7YP9 - chains D and E of the 8 polymer chains in the assembly; structure by electron microscopy, 3.58 A resolution.

== Chain D ==
Protein: DNA-directed RNA polymerase subunit beta'
Source organism: Escherichia coli K-12
Notes: EC 2.7.7.6
UniProtKB: P0A8T7 (RPOC_ECOLI); residues 1-1407 here = UniProt positions 1-1407
Amino-acid sequence (1416 residues; numbered 1 to 1416; the number before each row is that of its first residue):
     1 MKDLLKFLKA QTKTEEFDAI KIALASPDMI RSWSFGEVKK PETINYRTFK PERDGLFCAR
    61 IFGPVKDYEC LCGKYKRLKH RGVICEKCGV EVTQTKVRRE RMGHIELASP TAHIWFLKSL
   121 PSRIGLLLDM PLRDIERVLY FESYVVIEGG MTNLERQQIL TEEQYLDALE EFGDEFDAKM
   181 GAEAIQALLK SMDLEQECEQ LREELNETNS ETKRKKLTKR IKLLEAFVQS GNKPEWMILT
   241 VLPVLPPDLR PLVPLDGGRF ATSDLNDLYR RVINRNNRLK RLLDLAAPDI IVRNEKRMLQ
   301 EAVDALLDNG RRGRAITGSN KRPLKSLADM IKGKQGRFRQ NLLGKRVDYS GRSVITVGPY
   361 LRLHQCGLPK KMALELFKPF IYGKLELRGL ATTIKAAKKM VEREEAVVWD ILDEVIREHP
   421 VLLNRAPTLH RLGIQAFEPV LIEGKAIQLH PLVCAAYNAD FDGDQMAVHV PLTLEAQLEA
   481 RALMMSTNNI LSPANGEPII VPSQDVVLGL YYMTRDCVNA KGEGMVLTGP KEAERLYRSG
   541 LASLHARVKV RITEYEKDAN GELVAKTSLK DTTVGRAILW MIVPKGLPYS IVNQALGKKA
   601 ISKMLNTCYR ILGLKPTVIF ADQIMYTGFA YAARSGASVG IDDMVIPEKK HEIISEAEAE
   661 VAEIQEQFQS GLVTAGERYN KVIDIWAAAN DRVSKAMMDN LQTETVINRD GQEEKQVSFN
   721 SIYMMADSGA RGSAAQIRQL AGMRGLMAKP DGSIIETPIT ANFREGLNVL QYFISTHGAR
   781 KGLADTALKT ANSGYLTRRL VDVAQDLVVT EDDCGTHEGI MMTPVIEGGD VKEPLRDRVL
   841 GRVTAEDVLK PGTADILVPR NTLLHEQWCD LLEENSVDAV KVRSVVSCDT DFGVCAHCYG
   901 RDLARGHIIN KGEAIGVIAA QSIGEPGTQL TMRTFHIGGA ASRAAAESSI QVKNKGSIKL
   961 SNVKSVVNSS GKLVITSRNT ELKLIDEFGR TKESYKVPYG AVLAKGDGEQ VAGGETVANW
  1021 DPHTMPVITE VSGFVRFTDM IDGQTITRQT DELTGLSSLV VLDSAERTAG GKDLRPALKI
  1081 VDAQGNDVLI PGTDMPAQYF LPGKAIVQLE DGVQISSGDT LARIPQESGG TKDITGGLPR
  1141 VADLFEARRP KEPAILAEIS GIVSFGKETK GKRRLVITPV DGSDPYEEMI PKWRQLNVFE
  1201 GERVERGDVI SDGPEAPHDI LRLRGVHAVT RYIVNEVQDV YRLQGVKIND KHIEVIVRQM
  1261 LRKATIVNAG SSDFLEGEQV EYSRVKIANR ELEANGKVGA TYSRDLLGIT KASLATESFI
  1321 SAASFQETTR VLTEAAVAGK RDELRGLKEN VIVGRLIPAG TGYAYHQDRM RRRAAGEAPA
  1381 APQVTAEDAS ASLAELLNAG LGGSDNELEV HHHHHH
Unresolved in the structure: 1-16, 148-156, 255-261, 557-563, 851-855, 933-947, 1051-1056, 1082-1095, 1127-1135, 1374-1416
Sequence notes: expression tag (1408-1416)
Ion coordination: Zn2+ site 1: Cys-70, Cys-88; Zn2+ site 2: Cys-814, Cys-888, Cys-898
Residues lining bound ligands: Mg2+ (MG): Asp-460, Asp-462, Asp-464
Curated features (UniProtKB/Swiss-Prot):
  - binding site (Zn(2+)): Cys-70, Cys-72, Cys-85, Cys-88, Cys-814, Cys-888, Cys-895, Cys-898
  - binding site (Mg(2+)): Asp-460, Asp-462, Asp-464
  - modified residue: Lys-983 (N6-acetyllysine)
  - mutagenesis: Gln-504 (Q504P: Resistant to antibiotics salinamide A and B), Asn-690 (N690D: Resistant to antibiotics salinamide A and B), Met-697 (M697V: Resistant to antibiotics salinamide A and B), Ala-735 (A735T: Resistant to antibiotics salinamide A and B), Arg-738 (R738C/H/P/S: Resistant to antibiotics salinamide A and B), Ala-748 (A748E: Resistant to antibiotics salinamide A and B), Pro-758 (P758S/T: Resistant to antibiotics salinamide A and B), Phe-763 (F763C: Resistant to antibiotics salinamide A and B), Ser-775 (S775A: Resistant to antibiotics salinamide A and B), Ala-779 (A779T/V: Resistant to antibiotics salinamide A and B), Arg-780 (R780C: Resistant to antibiotics salinamide A and B), Gly-782 (G782A/C: Resistant to antibiotics salinamide A and B), 1 further mutagenesis entry in UniProt
What the authors report for this chain:
  - binding site for the 31-nt DNA strand: Arg-271

== Chain E ==
Protein: DNA-directed RNA polymerase subunit omega
Source organism: Escherichia coli K-12
Notes: EC 2.7.7.6
UniProtKB: P0A800 (RPOZ_ECOLI); residue numbers follow UniProt; this construct covers 1-91
Amino-acid sequence (91 residues; each row starts with the number of its first residue):
     1 MARVTVQDAV EKIGNRFDLV LVAARRARQM QVGGKDPLVP EENDKTTVIA LREIEEGLIN
    61 NQILDVRERQ EQQEQEAAEL QAVTAIAEGR R
Unresolved in the structure: 1-2, 75-91

== How chain D and chain E interact ==
Pairs across the interface (49; chain D residue first):
  His-364(D) with Val-4(E)
  Glu-414(D) with Lys-45(E)
  Val-415(D) with Lys-45(E)
  Arg-417(D) with Asn-43(E), hydrogen bond
  Glu-418(D) with Asp-44(E); Val-48(E)
  His-419(D) with Lys-45(E)
  Glu-438(D) with Arg-3(E)
  Thr-473(D) with Arg-28(E), hydrogen bond
  Leu-474(D) with Ala-27(E), hydrophobic; Arg-28(E); Gln-31(E); Thr-46(E); Thr-47(E)
  Glu-475(D) with Val-20(E); Ala-24(E); Arg-28(E), salt bridge
  Gln-477(D) with Thr-47(E), hydrogen bond
  Leu-478(D) with Ala-23(E), hydrophobic; Thr-47(E); Leu-51(E), hydrophobic
  Glu-479(D) with Val-20(E)
  Arg-481(D) with Arg-3(E), hydrogen bond (side chain-backbone); Val-6(E); Thr-47(E); Leu-51(E)
  Ala-482(D) with Arg-16(E), hydrogen bond (backbone-side chain); Leu-19(E), hydrophobic
  Leu-483(D) with Arg-16(E); Phe-17(E), hydrophobic
  Thr-487(D) with Val-4(E), hydrogen bond (side chain-backbone)
  Asn-488(D) with Val-6(E); Arg-16(E)
  Leu-614(D) with Thr-5(E); Gln-7(E)
  Lys-615(D) with Thr-5(E); Gln-7(E)
  Val-618(D) with Val-4(E), hydrophobic
  Arg-905(D) with Arg-16(E)
  Asn-910(D) with Asn-15(E); Arg-16(E); Phe-17(E)
  Lys-911(D) with Asn-15(E), hydrogen bond (backbone-side chain); Phe-17(E)
  Gly-912(D) with Phe-17(E)
  Glu-913(D) with Phe-17(E)
  Gly-1360(D) with Phe-17(E)
  Thr-1361(D) with Phe-17(E), hydrogen bond (side chain-backbone); Leu-21(E)
Other interface residues (no listed pair), chain D (32 interface residues in all): Lys-384, Gly-613, His-907, Ala-1364
Other interface residues (no listed pair), chain E (24 interface residues in all): Gly-14

== In short ==
The interface between chain D and chain E involves 32 residues on one side and 24 on the other; the contacts
include 8 hydrogen bonds and 1 salt bridge. Among the polar pairs are Glu-475(D)/Arg-28(E),
Arg-417(D)/Asn-43(E) and Thr-473(D)/Arg-28(E). Chain D binds Mg2+. From the paper: a binding site for the
31-nt DNA strand at Arg-271(D).
Chain D is DNA-directed RNA polymerase subunit beta' and chain E is DNA-directed RNA polymerase subunit omega,
both from Escherichia coli K-12; the structure, Cryo-EM structure of Escherichia coli paused complex of
transcription termination (TTC-pause), was determined by electron microscopy, deposited together with 7YPA and
7YPB.
